PDB entry 8IBX | electron microscopy, 3.74 A resolution | chains C and D of the 4 polymer chains in the assembly

== Chain C ==
Name: Reverse transcriptase-like protein
Organism: Bombyx mori
Reference sequence: V9H052 (V9H052_BOMMO); residue numbers follow UniProt; this construct covers 1-1114
Amino-acid sequence (1114 residues; row label = number of the first residue in the row):
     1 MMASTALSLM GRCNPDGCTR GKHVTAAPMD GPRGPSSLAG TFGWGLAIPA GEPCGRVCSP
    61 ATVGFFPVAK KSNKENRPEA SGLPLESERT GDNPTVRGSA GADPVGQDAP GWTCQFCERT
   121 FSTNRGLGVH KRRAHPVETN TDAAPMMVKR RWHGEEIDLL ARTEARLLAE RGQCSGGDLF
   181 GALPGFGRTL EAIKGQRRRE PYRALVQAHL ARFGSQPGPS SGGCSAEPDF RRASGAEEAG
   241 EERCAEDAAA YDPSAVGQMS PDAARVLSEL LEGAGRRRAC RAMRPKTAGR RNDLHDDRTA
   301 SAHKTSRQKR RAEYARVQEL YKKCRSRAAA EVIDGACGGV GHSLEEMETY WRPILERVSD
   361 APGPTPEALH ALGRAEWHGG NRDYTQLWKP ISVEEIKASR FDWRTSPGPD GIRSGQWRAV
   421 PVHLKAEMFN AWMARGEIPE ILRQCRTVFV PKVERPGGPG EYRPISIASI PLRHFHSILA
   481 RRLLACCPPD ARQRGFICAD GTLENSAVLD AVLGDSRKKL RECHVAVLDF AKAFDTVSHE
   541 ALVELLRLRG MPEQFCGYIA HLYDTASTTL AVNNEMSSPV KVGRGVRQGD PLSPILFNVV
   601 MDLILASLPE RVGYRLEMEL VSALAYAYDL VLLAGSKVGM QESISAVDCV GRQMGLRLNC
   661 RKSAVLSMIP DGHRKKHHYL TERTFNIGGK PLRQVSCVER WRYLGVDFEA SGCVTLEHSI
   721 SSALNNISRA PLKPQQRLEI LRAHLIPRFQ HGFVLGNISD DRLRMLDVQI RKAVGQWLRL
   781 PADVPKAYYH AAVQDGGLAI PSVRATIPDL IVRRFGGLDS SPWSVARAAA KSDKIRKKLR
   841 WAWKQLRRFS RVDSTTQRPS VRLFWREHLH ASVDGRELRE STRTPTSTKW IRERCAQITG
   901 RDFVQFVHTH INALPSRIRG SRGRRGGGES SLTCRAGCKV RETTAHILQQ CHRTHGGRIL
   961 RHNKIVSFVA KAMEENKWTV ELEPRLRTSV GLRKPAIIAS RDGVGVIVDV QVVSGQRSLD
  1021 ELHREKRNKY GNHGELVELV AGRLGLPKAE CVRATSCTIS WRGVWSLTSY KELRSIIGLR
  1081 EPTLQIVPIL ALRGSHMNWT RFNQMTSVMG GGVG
Disordered / not traced: 1-110, 216-259, 284-304, 375-384, 1108-1114
Sequence notes: conflict Tyr-628 (Asp in V9H052), Ala-996 (Asp in V9H052)
Metal / ion sites: Zn2+ site 1: Cys-114, Cys-117, His-130, His-135; Zn2+ site 2: Cys-934, Cys-938, His-946

== Chain D ==
Molecule: 3'utr
Organism: Bombyx mori
Sequence (50 nucleotides; numbered 30 to 247; 168 numbers in that range are skipped by the numbering (no residue carries them; nothing is unmodelled there); the number before each row is that of its first residue):
    30 GUAGAUCAG
   114 GCCCGUCUGA UCCAAUUUCG CCGG
   231 CGUACCCGGC GAUGAAA
Disordered / not traced: 114-119, 231-235

== Interface between chain C and chain D ==
Residue-residue contacts - 48 pairs, chain C then chain D:
  Ser-306(C) / A123(D)  phosphate contact
  Arg-307(C) / U31(D)  hydrogen bond to the sugar
  Arg-307(C) / A32(D)  salt bridge to the phosphate
  Arg-307(C) / G33(D)  hydrogen bond to the base
  Gln-308(C) / A32(D)  hydrogen bond to the phosphate
  Arg-311(C) / A32(D)  base contact
  Arg-311(C) / A128(D)  sugar contact
  Arg-311(C) / U130(D)  salt bridge to the phosphate
  Tyr-314(C) / A128(D)  base contact
  Tyr-314(C) / U129(D)  phosphate contact
  Ala-315(C) / U129(D)  sugar contact
  Ala-315(C) / U130(D)  sugar contact
  Gln-318(C) / U129(D)  base contact
  Glu-319(C) / U129(D)  base contact
  Glu-319(C) / U243(D)  base contact
  Leu-320(C) / A245(D)  phosphate contact
  Lys-323(C) / U243(D)  base contact
  Lys-323(C) / G244(D)  base contact
  Cys-324(C) / A245(D)  phosphate contact
  Arg-327(C) / A245(D)  salt bridge to the phosphate
  Ala-330(C) / A245(D)  base contact
  Thr-405(C) / G244(D)  hydrogen bond to the base
  Thr-405(C) / A246(D)  phosphate contact
  Ser-406(C) / G244(D)  sugar contact
  Ser-406(C) / A245(D)  hydrogen bond to the phosphate
  Ser-406(C) / A246(D)  hydrogen bond to the phosphate
  Pro-407(C) / G244(D)  base contact
  Arg-413(C) / G244(D)  base contact
  Arg-446(C) / G244(D)  hydrogen bond to the sugar
  Val-448(C) / A245(D)  sugar contact
  Val-450(C) / A245(D)  base contact
  Pro-451(C) / A245(D)  base contact
  Ile-465(C) / A246(D)  sugar contact
  Ile-467(C) / A246(D)  sugar contact
  Arg-473(C) / A247(D)  salt bridge to the phosphate
  Asn-574(C) / U243(D)  hydrogen bond to the sugar
  Gly-589(C) / A246(D)  sugar contact
  Gly-589(C) / A247(D)  sugar contact
  Asp-590(C) / A247(D)  phosphate contact
  Pro-591(C) / A247(D)  phosphate contact
  Leu-732(C) / A128(D)  base contact
  Lys-733(C) / A127(D)  salt bridge to the phosphate
  Lys-733(C) / A128(D)  salt bridge to the phosphate
  Arg-779(C) / C126(D)  base contact
  Thr-899(C) / A127(D)  phosphate contact
  Gly-900(C) / A127(D)  phosphate contact
  Arg-901(C) / C126(D)  hydrogen bond to the base
  Arg-901(C) / A127(D)  hydrogen bond to the phosphate
Other interface residues (no listed pair), chain C (43 interface residues in all): Arg-310, Ala-312, Phe-449, Ser-466, Phe-496, Asn-573, Arg-729, Pro-731, Pro-734
Other interface residues (no listed pair), chain D (16 interface residues in all): U124, A242

== Summary ==
43 residues of chain C face 16 of chain D across their interface, with 10 hydrogen bonds and 6 salt bridges.
Polar contacts include Arg-307(C)/G33(D), Thr-405(C)/G244(D) and Arg-901(C)/C126(D). Cys-114(C), Cys-117(C),
His-130(C) and His-135(C) form the Zn2+ site 1.
Chain C is Reverse transcriptase-like protein and chain D is 3'utr, both from Bombyx mori; the structure,
Structure of R2 with 3'UTR and DNA in unwinding state, was determined by electron microscopy (same publication
as 8IBW, 8IBY and 8IBZ).
